PDB entry 7Z1O | electron microscopy, 2.70 A resolution | chains B and T of the 20 polymer chains in the assembly

Chain B:
Molecule: DNA-directed RNA polymerase III subunit RPC2
Source organism: Saccharomyces cerevisiae W303
Notes: EC 2.7.7.6
UniProt: P22276 (RPC2_YEAST); numbering as in UniProt (aligned over 1-1149)
Chain sequence (1149 residues; row label = number of the first residue in the row):
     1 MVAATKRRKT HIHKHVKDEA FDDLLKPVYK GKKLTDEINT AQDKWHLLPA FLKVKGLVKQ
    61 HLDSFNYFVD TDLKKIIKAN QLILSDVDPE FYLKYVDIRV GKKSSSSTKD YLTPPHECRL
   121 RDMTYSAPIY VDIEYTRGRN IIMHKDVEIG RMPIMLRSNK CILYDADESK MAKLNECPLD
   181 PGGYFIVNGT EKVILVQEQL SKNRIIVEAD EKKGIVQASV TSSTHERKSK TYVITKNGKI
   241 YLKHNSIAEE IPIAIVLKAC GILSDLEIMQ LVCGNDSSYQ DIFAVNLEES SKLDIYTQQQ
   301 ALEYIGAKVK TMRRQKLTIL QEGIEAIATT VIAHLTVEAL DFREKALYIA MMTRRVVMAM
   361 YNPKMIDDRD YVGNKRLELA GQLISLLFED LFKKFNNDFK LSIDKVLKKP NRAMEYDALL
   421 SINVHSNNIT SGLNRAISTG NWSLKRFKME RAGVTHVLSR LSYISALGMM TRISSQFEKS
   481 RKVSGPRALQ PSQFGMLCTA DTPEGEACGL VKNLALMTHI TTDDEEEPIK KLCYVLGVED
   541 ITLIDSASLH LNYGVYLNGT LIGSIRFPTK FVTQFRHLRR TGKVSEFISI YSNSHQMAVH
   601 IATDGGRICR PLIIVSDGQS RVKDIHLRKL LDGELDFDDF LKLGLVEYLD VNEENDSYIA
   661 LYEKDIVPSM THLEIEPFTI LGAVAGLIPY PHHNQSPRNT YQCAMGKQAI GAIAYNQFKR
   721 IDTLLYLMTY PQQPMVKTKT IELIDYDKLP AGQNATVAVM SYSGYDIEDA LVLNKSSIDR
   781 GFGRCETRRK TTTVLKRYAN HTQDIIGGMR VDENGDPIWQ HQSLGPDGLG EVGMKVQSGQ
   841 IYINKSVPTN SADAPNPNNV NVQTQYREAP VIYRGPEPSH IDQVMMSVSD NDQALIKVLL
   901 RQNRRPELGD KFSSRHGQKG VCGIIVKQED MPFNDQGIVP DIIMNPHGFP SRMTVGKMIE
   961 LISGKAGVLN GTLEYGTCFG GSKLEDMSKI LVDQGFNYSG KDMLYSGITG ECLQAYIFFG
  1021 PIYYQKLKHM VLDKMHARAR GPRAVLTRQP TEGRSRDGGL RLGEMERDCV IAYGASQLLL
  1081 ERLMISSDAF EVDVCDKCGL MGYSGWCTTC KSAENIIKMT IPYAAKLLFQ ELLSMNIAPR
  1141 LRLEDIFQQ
Unresolved in the structure: 1-37, 852-862
Metal / ion sites: Zn2+: Cys1095, Cys1098, Cys1107, Cys1110
Swiss-Prot annotation at these positions:
  - zinc finger: Cys1095 to Cys1110 (C4-type)
  - binding site (Zn(2+)): Cys1095, Cys1098, Cys1107, Cys1110
What the authors report for this chain:
  - mutagenesis - Q199R, R481G: decreased growth
  - mutagenesis - K448A, R451V: unchanged growth

Chain T:
Molecule: T-DNA
Sequence (44 nucleotides; each row starts with the number of its first residue):
     1 CAAAATTTTC GGAAGGCATG CTCTGTGGCT TTGCTAAGAG ATTC
Unresolved in the structure: 30-44

Chain B / chain T interface:
Contacting residue pairs - 16 pairs, chain B then chain T:
  Thr190(B) with DT26(T), phosphate contact; DG27(T), hydrogen bond to the phosphate
  Ser438(B) with DG27(T), hydrogen bond to the phosphate
  Thr439(B) with DG27(T), phosphate contact; DG28(T), sugar contact
  Arg481(B) with DT19(T), salt bridge to the phosphate
  Thr723(B) with DG25(T), phosphate contact; DT26(T), phosphate contact
  Gly1053(B) with DC23(T), phosphate contact
  Arg1054(B) with DC23(T), hydrogen bond to the phosphate; DT24(T), salt bridge to the phosphate
  Gly1059(B) with DT22(T), phosphate contact
  Leu1060(B) with DT22(T), phosphate contact
  Arg1061(B) with DC21(T), salt bridge to the phosphate; DT22(T), hydrogen bond to the phosphate
  Met1065(B) with DG20(T), sugar contact
Interface residues without a listed pair, chain B (18 interface residues in all): Val187, Asn188, Lys192, Arg435, Val457, Ser1055, Gly1063
Interface residues without a listed pair, chain T (11 interface residues in all): DA18

Overview:
Chain B and chain T form an interface of 18 and 11 residues respectively; the contacts include 4 hydrogen
bonds and 3 salt bridges. Polar contacts include Thr190(B)-DG27(T), Ser438(B)-DG27(T) and Arg1054(B)-DC23(T).
The paper reports that Q199R and R481G of chain B reduce growth; K448A and R451V of chain B leave growth
unchanged.
Here chain B is DNA-directed RNA polymerase III subunit RPC2 (Saccharomyces cerevisiae W303) and chain T is
T-DNA. Entry 7Z1O (Structure of yeast RNA Polymerase III PTC + NTPs) was determined by electron microscopy,
deposited together with 7Z1L, 7Z1M and 7Z1N.
